Entry 6BXA (X-ray diffraction, 2.30 A resolution); this record covers chains A and C.

== Chain A ==
Protein: Toll-like receptor 5b, Variable lymphocyte receptor B chimera
Organism: Danio rerio
UniProtKB: chimeric construct of F8W3J5, Q4G1L2: residues 22-390 from F8W3J5 (F8W3J5_DANRE) positions 28-396 (UniProt number = residue number + 6); residues 391-465 from Q4G1L2 positions 126-200 (UniProt number = residue number - 265)
Chain sequence (455 residues; row label = number of the first residue in the row):
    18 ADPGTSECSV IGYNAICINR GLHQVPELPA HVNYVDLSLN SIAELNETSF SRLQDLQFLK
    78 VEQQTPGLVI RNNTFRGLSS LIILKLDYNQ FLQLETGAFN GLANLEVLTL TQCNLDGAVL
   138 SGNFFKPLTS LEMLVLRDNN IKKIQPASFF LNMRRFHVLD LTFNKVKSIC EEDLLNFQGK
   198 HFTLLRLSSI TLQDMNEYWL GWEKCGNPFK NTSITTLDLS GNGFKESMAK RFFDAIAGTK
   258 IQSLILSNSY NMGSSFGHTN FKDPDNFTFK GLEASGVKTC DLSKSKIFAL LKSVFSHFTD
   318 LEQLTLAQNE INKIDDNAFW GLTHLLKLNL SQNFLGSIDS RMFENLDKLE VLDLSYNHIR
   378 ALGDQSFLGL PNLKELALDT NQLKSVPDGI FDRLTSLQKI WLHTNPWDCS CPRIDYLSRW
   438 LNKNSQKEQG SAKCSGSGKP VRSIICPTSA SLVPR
Unresolved in the structure: 18-23, 467-472
Construct notes: expression tag (18-21, 466-472)
Cystine bridges: Cys-25/Cys-34, Cys-187/Cys-222, Cys-426/Cys-451, Cys-428/Cys-463
Covalent attachments: N-acetylglucosamine (NAG) linked to Asn-63, Asn-89, Asn-228, Asn-346

== Chain C ==
Protein: Variable Lymphocyte Receptor 2
Organism: Petromyzon marinus
Chain sequence (209 residues; each row starts with the number of its first residue):
     4 GGHHHHHHGS ENLYFQGACP SQCSCSGTTV DCSGKSLASV PTGIPTTTQV LGLSSNQITK
    64 LEPGVFDSLV NLQILVLYQN QLTTLPAGVF DRLINLKELY FSNNQLTSLP AGVFDKLTQL
   124 TRLELQTNQL KSIPRGAFDN LKSLTNIYLF NNPWDCECSD ILYLKNWIVQ HASIVNPDGH
   184 GGVDNVKCSG TNTPVRAVTE ASTSPSKCP
Unresolved in the structure: 4-20
Cystine bridges: Cys-22/Cys-28, Cys-26/Cys-35, Cys-159/Cys-191, Cys-161/Cys-211

== How chain A and chain C interact ==
Pairs across the interface (37):
  Glu-24(A) with Asp-181(C)
  Ser-26(A) with Glu-101(C)
  Ile-28(A) with Gln-52(C); Gln-76(C); Ile-77(C), hydrophobic
  Asn-31(A) with Thr-31(C), hydrogen bond; Thr-32(C), hydrogen bond; Val-53(C)
  Ile-33(A) with Ile-77(C), hydrophobic; Glu-101(C); Tyr-103(C)
  Ile-35(A) with Tyr-103(C), hydrophobic; Arg-125(C)
  Asn-36(A) with Arg-125(C), hydrogen bond (backbone-side chain); Glu-127(C), hydrogen bond; Gln-129(C); His-183(C)
  Arg-37(A) with Glu-101(C), salt bridge; Tyr-103(C), hydrogen bond; Arg-125(C)
  Asn-50(A) with Ser-29(C)
  Tyr-51(A) with Thr-32(C); Asp-34(C)
  Ser-55(A) with Tyr-81(C)
  Leu-56(A) with Tyr-81(C)
  Gln-74(A) with Ser-29(C)
  Phe-75(A) with Ser-29(C); Asp-34(C)
  Lys-77(A) with Asp-34(C), salt bridge; Ser-36(C), hydrogen bond
  Gln-80(A) with Gln-82(C), hydrogen bond
  Ile-100(A) with Ser-27(C)
  Lys-102(A) with Asp-34(C), salt bridge; Ser-36(C)
  Tyr-105(A) with Gly-37(C); Ser-58(C)
  Arg-154(A) with Ser-39(C)
Interface residues without a listed pair, chain A (21 interface residues in all): Glu-79
Interface residues without a listed pair, chain C (25 interface residues in all): Ser-57, Val-79, Tyr-151
Interface features reported in the paper:
  - interface residues, chain A: Asn-31(A), Tyr-51(A)
  - interface residues, chain C: Ser-29(C), Thr-32(C)

== In short ==
Chain A and chain C form an interface of 21 and 25 residues respectively, with 7 hydrogen bonds and 3 salt
bridges. Polar contacts include Arg-37(A)/Glu-101(C), Lys-77(A)/Asp-34(C) and Lys-102(A)/Asp-34(C). Covalently
linked N-acetylglucosamine: at Asn-63(A), Asn-89(A), Asn-228(A) and Asn-346(A). From the paper: interface
residues Asn-31(A), Tyr-51(A) and Ser-29(C) among others.
Chain A is Toll-like receptor 5b, Variable lymphocyte receptor B chimera (Danio rerio) and chain C is Variable
Lymphocyte Receptor 2 (Petromyzon marinus); the structure, Crystal structure of N-terminal fragment of
Zebrafish Toll-Like Receptor 5 (TLR5) with Lamprey Variable Lymphocyte Receptor ..., was determined by X-ray
diffraction together with 6BXC, 6BXD and 6BXE from the same study.
